8JJ1 - chains B and C of the 8 polymer chains in the assembly; structure by electron microscopy, 3.77 A resolution.

# Chain B
Protein: Glutamate receptor ionotropic, NMDA 1
Source organism: Homo sapiens
UniProtKB: Q05586 (NMDZ1_HUMAN); residue numbers follow UniProt; this construct covers 1-847
Chain sequence (847 residues; each row starts with the number of its first residue):
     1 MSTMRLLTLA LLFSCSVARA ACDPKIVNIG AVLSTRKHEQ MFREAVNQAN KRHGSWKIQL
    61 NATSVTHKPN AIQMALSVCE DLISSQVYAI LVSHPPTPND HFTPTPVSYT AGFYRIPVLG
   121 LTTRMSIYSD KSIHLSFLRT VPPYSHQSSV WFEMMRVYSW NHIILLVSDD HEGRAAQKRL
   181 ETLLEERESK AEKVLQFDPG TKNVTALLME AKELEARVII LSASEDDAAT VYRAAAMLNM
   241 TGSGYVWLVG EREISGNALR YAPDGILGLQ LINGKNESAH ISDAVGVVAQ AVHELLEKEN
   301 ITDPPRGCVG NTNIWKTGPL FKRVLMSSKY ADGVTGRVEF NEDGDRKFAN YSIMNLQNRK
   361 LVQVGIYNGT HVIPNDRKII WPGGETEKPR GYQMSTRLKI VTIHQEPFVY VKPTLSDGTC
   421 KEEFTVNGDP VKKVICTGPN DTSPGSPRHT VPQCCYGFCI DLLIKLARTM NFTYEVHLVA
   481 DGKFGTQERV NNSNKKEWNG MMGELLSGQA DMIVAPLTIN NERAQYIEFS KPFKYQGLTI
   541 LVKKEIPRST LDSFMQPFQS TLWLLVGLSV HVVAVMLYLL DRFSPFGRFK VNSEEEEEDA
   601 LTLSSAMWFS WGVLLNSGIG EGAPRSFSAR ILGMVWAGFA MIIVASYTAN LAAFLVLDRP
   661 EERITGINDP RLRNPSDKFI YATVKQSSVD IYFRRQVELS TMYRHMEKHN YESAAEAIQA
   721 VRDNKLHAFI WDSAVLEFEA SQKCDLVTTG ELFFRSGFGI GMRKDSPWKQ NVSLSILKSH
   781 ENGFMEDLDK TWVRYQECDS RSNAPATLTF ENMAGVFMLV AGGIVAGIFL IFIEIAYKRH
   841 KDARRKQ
Disordered / not traced: 1-24, 585-603, 621-625, 797-810, 841-847
UniProt features mapped onto this chain:
  - region: Leu603 to Pro624 (Pore-forming)
  - binding site (glycine): Pro516, Thr518, Arg523, Ser688, Asp732
  - glycosylation (N-linked (GlcNAc...) asparagine): Asn61, Asn203, Asn239, Asn276, Asn300, Asn350, Asn368, Asn440, Asn471, Asn491, Asn674, Asn771
  - natural variant: Arg217 (R217W: In NDHMSR), Asp227 (D227H: In NDHMSR; uncertain significance), Arg306 (R306Q: Found in a patient with schizophrenia; uncertain significance), Asp552 (D552E: In NDHMSD), Pro557 (P557R: In NDHMSD), Ser560 (S560SS: In NDHMSD), Gly618 (G618R: In NDHMSD), Gly620 (G620R: In NDHMSD), Ala637 (A637S: In NDHMSD; uncertain significance; A637V: In NDHMSD; uncertain significance), Gly638 (G638A: In NDHMSD; G638V: In NDHMSD), Met641 (M641I: In NDHMSD; M641L: In NDHMSD; M641V: In NDHMSD), Ile642 (I642T: In NDHMSD; uncertain significance), 14 further natural variant entries in UniProt
  - mutagenesis: Ile642 (I642L: Slight decrease in glutamate and glycine agonist potency; mutant channels are activated at 2-fold higher glutamate and glycine concentrations), Val644 (V644M: Increase in glutamate and glycine agonist potency; mutant channels are activated lower glutamate and glycine concentrations), Ala653 (A653G: Increase in glutamate and glycine agonist potency; mutant channels are activated lower glutamate and glycine concentrations), Met813 (M813V: Slight decrease in glycine agonist potency; no effect on glutamate agonist potency)
Cystine bridges: Cys79-Cys308, Cys420-Cys454, Cys436-Cys455
Covalently attached groups: N-acetylglucosamine (NAG) linked to Asn61, Asn276, Asn350, Asn368, Asn771

# Chain C
Protein: Glutamate receptor ionotropic, NMDA 2A
Source organism: Homo sapiens
UniProtKB: Q12879 (NMDE1_HUMAN); residues 1-841 here = UniProt positions 1-841
Chain sequence (841 residues; row label = number of the first residue in the row):
     1 MGRVGYWTLL VLPALLVWRG PAPSAAAEKG PPALNIAVML GHSHDVTERE LRTLWGPEQA
    61 AGLPLDVNVV ALLMNRTDPK SLITHVCDLM SGARIHGLVF GDDTDQEAVA QMLDFISSHT
   121 FVPILGIHGG ASMIMADKDP TSTFFQFGAS IQQQATVMLK IMQDYDWHVF SLVTTIFPGY
   181 REFISFVKTT VDNSFVGWDM QNVITLDTSF EDAKTQVQLK KIHSSVILLY CSKDEAVLIL
   241 SEARSLGLTG YDFFWIVPSL VSGNTELIPK EFPSGLISVS YDDWDYSLEA RVRDGIGILT
   301 TAASSMLEKF SYIPEAKASC YGQMERPEVP MHTLHPFMVN VTWDGKDLSF TEEGYQVHPR
   361 LVVIVLNKDR EWEKVGKWEN HTLSLRHAVW PRYKSFSDCE PDDNHLSIVT LEEAPFVIVE
   421 DIDPLTETCV RNTVPCRKFV KINNSTNEGM NVKKCCKGFC IDILKKLSRT VKFTYDLYLV
   481 TNGKHGKKVN NVWNGMIGEV VYQRAVMAVG SLTINEERSE VVDFSVPFVE TGISVMVSRS
   541 NGTVSPSAFL EPFSASVWVM MFVMLLIVSA IAVFVFEYFS PVGYNRNLAK GKAPHGPSFT
   601 IGKAIWLLWG LVFNNSVPVQ NPKGTTSKIM VSVWAFFAVI FLASYTANLA AFMIQEEFVD
   661 QVTGLSDKKF QRPHDYSPPF RFGTVPNGST ERNIRNNYPY MHQYMTKFNQ KGVEDALVSL
   721 KTGKLDAFIY DAAVLNYKAG RDEGCKLVTI GSGYIFATTG YGIALQKGSP WKRQIDLALL
   781 QFVGDGEMEE LETLWLTGIC HNEKNEVMSS QLDIDNMAGV FYMLAAAMAL SLITFIWEHL
   841 F
Disordered / not traced: 1-33, 542-545, 582-597, 615-624, 656-659, 799-808, 838-841
UniProt features mapped onto this chain:
  - region: Phe599 to Gln620 (Pore-forming)
  - binding site (Zn(2+)): His44, His128, Glu266, Asp282
  - binding site (L-glutamate): Ser511, Thr513, Arg518, Ser689, Thr690, Asp731
  - site: Asn614 (Functional determinant of NMDA receptors)
  - glycosylation (N-linked (GlcNAc...) asparagine): Asn75, Asn340, Asn380, Asn443, Asn444, Asn541, Asn687
  - natural variant: Pro57 (P57L: Found in a cutaneous malignant melanoma sample), Pro79 (P79R: In FESD), Thr143 (T143I: Found in a patient with autism spectrum disorder; uncertain significance), Phe183 (F183I: In FESD; uncertain significance), Ile184 (I184S: In FESD; uncertain significance), Thr189 (T189N: Found in a patient with schizophrenia; uncertain significance), Cys231 (C231Y: In FESD; uncertain significance), Ala243 (A243V: In FESD), Asp252 (D252N: Found in a cutaneous malignant melanoma sample), Ser278 (S278F: Found in a cutaneous malignant melanoma sample), Ala290 (A290V: In FESD; uncertain significance), Gly295 (G295S: In FESD; uncertain significance), 72 further natural variant entries in UniProt
  - mutagenesis: Pro552 (P552A: Changed glutamate-gated calcium ion channel activity characterized by increased desensitization ...), Ser632 (S632F: No effect on localization to the cell membrane. No effect on agonist potency and channel activation by glutamate and glycine), Thr646 (T646R: No effect on localization to the cell membrane. Results in increased glycine potency and channel activation at lower agonist concentrations)
Cystine bridges: Cys87-Cys320, Cys429-Cys455, Cys436-Cys456
Covalently attached groups: N-acetylglucosamine (NAG) linked to Asn687

# Interface between chain B and chain C
Pairs across the interface (121; chain B residue first):
  Asn70(B) - Tyr321(C)  hydrogen bond (side chain-backbone)
  Asn70(B) - Gly322(C)
  Asn70(B) - Gln323(C)
  Ala71(B) - Phe115(C)  hydrophobic
  Ala71(B) - His119(C)
  Ala71(B) - Tyr321(C)  hydrophobic
  Ile72(B) - Ile83(C)  hydrophobic
  Ile72(B) - Tyr321(C)  hydrophobic
  Leu76(B) - Lys80(C)
  Leu76(B) - Ile83(C)  hydrophobic
  Glu80(B) - Lys80(C)  salt bridge
  Pro106(B) - Phe115(C)  hydrophobic
  Tyr109(B) - Gln111(C)
  Tyr109(B) - Met112(C)  hydrophobic
  Tyr109(B) - Phe115(C)  hydrophobic
  Phe113(B) - Thr77(C)
  Phe113(B) - Asp78(C)
  Phe113(B) - Pro79(C)
  Phe113(B) - Gln106(C)  hydrogen bond (backbone-side chain)
  Phe113(B) - Ala108(C)  hydrophobic
  Tyr114(B) - Asp78(C)
  Tyr114(B) - Pro79(C)
  Arg115(B) - Gln106(C)  hydrogen bond
  Arg115(B) - Glu107(C)  salt bridge
  Asp130(B) - Pro178(C)
  Lys131(B) - Pro178(C)
  Ser132(B) - Gln111(C)  hydrogen bond (backbone-side chain)
  Ser132(B) - Met135(C)  hydrogen bond (side chain-backbone)
  Ile133(B) - Gln111(C)  hydrogen bond (backbone-side chain)
  Ile133(B) - Ala136(C)  hydrophobic
  Ile133(B) - Asp137(C)
  Leu135(B) - Glu107(C)
  His171(B) - Asp137(C)
  Lys178(B) - Glu182(C)  salt bridge
  Cys308(B) - Asp78(C)
  Cys308(B) - Lys80(C)
  Val309(B) - Asp78(C)
  Val309(B) - Lys80(C)
  Gly310(B) - Asp78(C)  hydrogen bond (backbone-side chain)
  Asn311(B) - Asp78(C)
  Thr312(B) - Arg76(C)
  Thr312(B) - Thr77(C)
  Ile314(B) - Gln106(C)
  Gln487(B) - Phe195(C)
  Glu488(B) - Phe195(C)
  Arg489(B) - Phe195(C)
  Arg489(B) - Thr426(C)
  Ser493(B) - Phe195(C)
  Asn494(B) - Asn193(C)
  Lys495(B) - Asn193(C)
  Lys495(B) - Phe195(C)
  Lys496(B) - Asp192(C)  hydrogen bond (side chain-backbone)
  Lys496(B) - Asn193(C)  hydrogen bond (backbone-side chain)
  Lys496(B) - Ser194(C)
  Lys496(B) - Phe195(C)
  Gln556(B) - Gln811(C)
  Gln556(B) - Leu812(C)
  Phe558(B) - Gln811(C)
  Gln559(B) - Gln811(C)  hydrogen bond
  Gln559(B) - Leu812(C)  hydrogen bond (side chain-backbone)
  Gln559(B) - Asp813(C)
  Gln559(B) - Ile814(C)
  Leu562(B) - Met817(C)  hydrophobic
  Trp563(B) - Leu812(C)  hydrophobic
  Leu565(B) - Met817(C)  hydrophobic
  Met576(B) - Met828(C)  hydrophobic
  Met576(B) - Ser831(C)
  Phe583(B) - Phe835(C)  hydrophobic
  Val613(B) - Phe613(C)  hydrophobic
  Asn616(B) - Phe613(C)
  Asn616(B) - Asn614(C)
  Phe627(B) - Phe599(C)  hydrophobic
  Phe627(B) - Ile601(C)  hydrophobic
  Phe627(B) - Gly602(C)
  Phe627(B) - Trp837(C)  hydrophobic
  Ser628(B) - Ser831(C)
  Ser628(B) - Thr834(C)
  Arg630(B) - Gly602(C)  hydrogen bond (side chain-backbone)
  Arg630(B) - Lys603(C)
  Arg630(B) - Trp606(C)
  Ile631(B) - Leu830(C)  hydrophobic
  Leu632(B) - Ala827(C)  hydrophobic
  Met634(B) - Ile601(C)
  Met634(B) - Gly602(C)
  Met634(B) - Ile605(C)  hydrophobic
  Met634(B) - Trp606(C)
  Met634(B) - Trp609(C)
  Val635(B) - Met823(C)
  Val635(B) - Ala827(C)  hydrophobic
  Val635(B) - Leu830(C)  hydrophobic
  Trp636(B) - Met823(C)  hydrophobic
  Ala637(B) - Trp609(C)
  Ala637(B) - Phe613(C)  hydrophobic
  Gly638(B) - Trp609(C)
  Phe639(B) - Val820(C)  hydrophobic
  Phe639(B) - Met823(C)  hydrophobic
  Met641(B) - Trp609(C)  hydrophobic
  Met641(B) - Phe613(C)  hydrophobic
  Met641(B) - Leu642(C)  hydrophobic
  Ile642(B) - Phe549(C)  hydrophobic
  Ile643(B) - Asn816(C)
  Ala645(B) - Tyr645(C)  hydrophobic
  Ser646(B) - Tyr645(C)
  Ser646(B) - Leu649(C)
  Ser646(B) - Asn816(C)
  Tyr647(B) - Leu812(C)  hydrophobic
  Ala649(B) - Thr646(C)
  Ala649(B) - Leu649(C)  hydrophobic
  Asn650(B) - Leu649(C)
  Asn650(B) - Ser809(C)
  Asn650(B) - Ser810(C)  hydrogen bond
  Asn650(B) - Gln811(C)  hydrogen bond (side chain-backbone)
  Asn650(B) - Leu812(C)
  Ala653(B) - Met653(C)  hydrophobic
  Ala653(B) - Ser809(C)  hydrogen bond (backbone-backbone)
  Phe654(B) - Ser809(C)  hydrogen bond (backbone-backbone)
  Arg673(B) - Thr797(C)
  Asn674(B) - Arg741(C)
  Arg694(B) - Arg431(C)
  Val697(B) - Arg431(C)
  Val697(B) - Asn432(C)
Other interface residues (no listed pair), chain B (74 interface residues in all): Pro69, Ala75, Thr110, Glu342, Thr561, Val572, Val573, Gly633, Thr648
Other interface residues (no listed pair), chain C (70 interface residues in all): Ser81, Val109, Ile176, Gly179, Leu425, Val612, Leu794, Leu824

# Summary
Chain B and chain C form an interface of 74 and 70 residues respectively, with 16 hydrogen bonds and 3 salt
bridges. Polar pairs include Glu80(B)-Lys80(C), Arg115(B)-Glu107(C) and Lys178(B)-Glu182(C).
N-acetylglucosamine is covalently linked to Asn61(B), Asn276(B), Asn350(B), Asn368(B) and Asn771(B).
Chain B is Glutamate receptor ionotropic, NMDA 1 and chain C is Glutamate receptor ionotropic, NMDA 2A, both
from Homo sapiens; the structure, Cryo-EM structure of GluN1-2A NMDAR in complex with human Fab2G7 in two fab
conformation, was determined by electron microscopy together with 8JIZ, 8JJ0 and 8JJ2 from the same study.
